PDB entry 7QJ4 | electron microscopy, 9.00 A resolution (very low resolution: no residue pairs are listed; an interface is given only as per-side residue counts) | chains 1 and M of the 28 polymer chains in the assembly

== Chain 1 ==
Name: Tubulin gamma-1 chain
Organism: Homo sapiens
Reference sequence: P23258 (TBG1_HUMAN); residue numbers follow UniProt; this construct covers 1-451
Chain sequence (451 residues; each row starts with the number of its first residue):
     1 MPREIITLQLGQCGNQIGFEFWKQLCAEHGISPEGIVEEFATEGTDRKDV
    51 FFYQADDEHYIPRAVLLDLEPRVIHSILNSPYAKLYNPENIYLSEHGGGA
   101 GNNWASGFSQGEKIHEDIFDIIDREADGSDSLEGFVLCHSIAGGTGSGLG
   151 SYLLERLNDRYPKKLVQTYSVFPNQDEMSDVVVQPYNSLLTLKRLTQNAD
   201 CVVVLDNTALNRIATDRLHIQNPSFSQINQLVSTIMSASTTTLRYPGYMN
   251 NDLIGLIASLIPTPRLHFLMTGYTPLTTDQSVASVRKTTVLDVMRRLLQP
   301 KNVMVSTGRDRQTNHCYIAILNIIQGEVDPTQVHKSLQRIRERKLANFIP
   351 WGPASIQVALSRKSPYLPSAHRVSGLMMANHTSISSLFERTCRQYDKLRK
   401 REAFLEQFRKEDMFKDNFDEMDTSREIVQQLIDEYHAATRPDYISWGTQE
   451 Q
Disordered / not traced: 1-2, 42-44, 94-100, 178-179, 280-286, 307-312, 448-451
Curated features (UniProtKB/Swiss-Prot):
  - binding site (GTP): A142 to G148
  - modified residue: S131 (Phosphoserine)
  - natural variant: Y92 (Y92C: In CDCBM4), T331 (T331P: In CDCBM4), L387 (L387P: In CDCBM4)

== Chain M ==
Name: Gamma-tubulin complex component 2
Organism: Homo sapiens
Reference sequence: Q9BSJ2 (GCP2_HUMAN); residues 1-902 here = UniProt positions 1-902
Chain sequence (902 residues; row label = number of the first residue in the row):
     1 MSEFRIHHDVNELLSLLRVHGGDGAEVYIDLLQKNRTPYVTTTVSAHSAK
    51 VKIAEFSRTPEDFLKKYDELKSKNTRNLDPLVYLLSKLTEDKETLQYLQQ
   101 NAKERAELAAAAVGSSTTSINVPAAASKISMQELEELRKQLGSVATGSTL
   151 QQSLELKRKMLRDKQNKKNSGQHLPIFPAWVYERPALIGDFLIGAGISTD
   201 TALPIGTLPLASQESAVVEDLLYVLVGVDGRYVSAQPLAGRQSRTFLVDP
   251 NLDLSIRELVHRILPVAASYSAVTRFIEEKSSFEYGQVNHALAAAMRTLV
   301 KEHLILVSQLEQLHRQGLLSLQKLWFYIQPAMRTMDILASLATSVDKGEC
   351 LGGSTLSLLHDRSFSYTGDSQAQELCLYLTKAASAPYFEVLEKWIYRGII
   401 HDPYSEFMVEEHELRKERIQEDYNDKYWDQRYTIVQQQIPSFLQKMADKI
   451 LSTGKYLNVVRECGHDVTCPVAKEIIYTLKERAYVEQIEKAFNYASKVLL
   501 DFLMEEKELVAHLRSIKRYFLMDQGDFFVHFMDLAEEELRKPVEDITPPR
   551 LEALLELALRMSTANTDPFKDDLKIDLMPHDLITQLLRVLAIETKQEKAM
   601 AHADPTELALSGLEAFSFDYIVKWPLSLIINRKALTRYQMLFRHMFYCKH
   651 VERQLCSVWISNKTAKQHSLHSAQWFAGAFTLRQRMLNFVQNIQYYMMFE
   701 VMEPTWHILEKNLKSASNIDDVLGHHTGFLDTCLKDCMLTNPELLKVFSK
   751 LMSVCVMFTNCMQKFTQSMKLDGELGGQTLEHSTVLGLPAGAEERARKEL
   801 ARKHLAEHADTVQLVSGFEATINKFDKNFSAHLLDLLARLSIYSTSDCEH
   851 GMASVISRLDFNGFYTERLERLSAERSQKATPQVPVLRGPPAPAPRVAVT
   901 AQ
Disordered / not traced: 1-149, 192-200, 587-606, 664-673, 772-813, 845-850, 873-902
Curated features (UniProtKB/Swiss-Prot):
  - modified residue: Y83 (Phosphotyrosine)
  - natural variant: R297 (R297C: In CDCBM15; uncertain significance), R333 (R333C: In CDCBM15; uncertain significance), A615 (A615P: In CDCBM15; uncertain significance)

== How chain 1 and chain M interact ==
At this resolution (9 A) residue pairs are not listed: 56 residues of chain 1 and 48 of chain M lie at the interface.

== Overview ==
Chain 1 and chain M form an interface of 56 and 48 residues respectively. Curated annotation (UniProt) lists 7
GTP-binding residues on chain 1.
Here chain 1 is Tubulin gamma-1 chain and chain M is Gamma-tubulin complex component 2, both from Homo
sapiens. Entry 7QJ4 (Structure of recombinant human gamma-Tubulin Ring Complex 10-spoked assembly intermediate
(spokes 5-14)) was determined by electron microscopy, deposited together with 7QJ0, 7QJ1, 7QJ2, 7QJ3, 7QJD and
7QJE.
